PDB entry 8FED | electron microscopy, 2.76 A resolution | chains I and J of the 11 polymer chains in the assembly

Chain I:
Molecule: Conserved hypothetical integral membrane protein Yrbe1a
Source organism: Mycolicibacterium smegmatis MC2 155
UniProtKB: I7F4Q4 (I7F4Q4_MYCS2); residues 1-266 here = UniProt positions 1-266
Amino-acid sequence (266 residues; each row starts with the number of its first residue):
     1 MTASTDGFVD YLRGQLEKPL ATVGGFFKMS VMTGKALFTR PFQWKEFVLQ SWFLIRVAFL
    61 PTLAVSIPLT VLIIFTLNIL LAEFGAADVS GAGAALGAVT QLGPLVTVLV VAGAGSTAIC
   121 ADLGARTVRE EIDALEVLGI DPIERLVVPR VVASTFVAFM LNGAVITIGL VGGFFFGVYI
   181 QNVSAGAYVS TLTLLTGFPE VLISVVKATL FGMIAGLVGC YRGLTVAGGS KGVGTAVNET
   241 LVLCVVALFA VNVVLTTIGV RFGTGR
Unresolved in the structure: 1-15

Chain J:
Molecule: ABC-transporter integral membrane protein
Source organism: Mycolicibacterium smegmatis MC2 155
UniProtKB: A0QNR1 (A0QNR1_MYCS2); residues 1-289 here = UniProt positions 1-289
Amino-acid sequence (289 residues; numbered 1 to 289; the number before each row is that of its first residue):
     1 MSTVQVLRSR FPRAFSRSSE IAATPARFLD SMGHVAWFVV QAIVHVPHAF RHYRRESLRL
    61 VAEIGMGTGA MAVIGGTVAI IGFVTLSAGS LIAIQGFASL GNIGVEAFTG FFAALANIRV
   121 VAPVVTGQAL AATVGAGATA ELGAMRISEE VDALEVMGIK SISYLVSTRI MAGAIVIIPL
   181 YAMAILLSFM SAQLVTTIFY SQSVGTYEHY FHTFLRVDDV MWSFLEVIIM SVIVMLNHCY
   241 FGYFASGGAV GVGEAVGRSM RTSLIAIVLV VLLASLALYG TDPNFNLTV
Unresolved in the structure: 1-26

Interface between chain I and chain J:
Pairs across the interface - 67 pairs, chain I then chain J:
  Val57(I) with Arg261(J)
  Pro61(I) with Arg261(J)
  Val65(I) with Ile265(J), hydrophobic; Val268(J)
  Pro68(I) with Val268(J), hydrophobic; Leu272(J), hydrophobic
  Leu69(I) with Val268(J)
  Val71(I) with Leu272(J), hydrophobic
  Leu72(I) with Val120(J), hydrophobic; Val271(J), hydrophobic; Leu272(J); Ser275(J)
  Phe75(I) with Ser275(J); Leu276(J), hydrophobic; Tyr279(J)
  Thr76(I) with Arg119(J); Val120(J)
  Leu80(I) with Leu115(J), hydrophobic; Phe285(J)
  Glu83(I) with Pro283(J); Phe285(J); Thr288(J)
  Phe84(I) with Phe108(J), hydrophobic; Leu287(J), hydrophobic
  Leu96(I) with Gln95(J); Ser99(J)
  Thr100(I) with Gln95(J)
  Gln101(I) with Leu91(J)
  Leu109(I) with Gln128(J); Leu264(J)
  Gly113(I) with Gly257(J)
  Ala114(I) with Arg261(J)
  Thr117(I) with Gly257(J)
  Ala125(I) with Val250(J), hydrophobic
  Arg129(I) with Val250(J)
  Ser230(I) with Ile147(J); Ser148(J), hydrogen bond
  Lys231(I) with Ala140(J); Glu141(J), salt bridge; Ala144(J)
  Val233(I) with Ala249(J)
  Gly234(I) with Val252(J)
  Val237(I) with Gly253(J); Val256(J), hydrophobic
  Asn238(I) with Met71(J); Ala132(J); Ala136(J); Gly137(J)
  Glu239(I) with Ala70(J)
  Leu241(I) with Ala132(J), hydrophobic; Met260(J), hydrophobic
  Val242(I) with Met71(J), hydrophobic; Ile80(J), hydrophobic
  Val245(I) with Val84(J), hydrophobic
  Val246(I) with Phe83(J), hydrophobic
  Phe249(I) with Val84(J), hydrophobic; Ser87(J)
  Asn252(I) with Leu91(J)
  Val253(I) with Ser87(J); Leu91(J), hydrophobic
  Thr256(I) with Leu91(J)
  Thr257(I) with Ile94(J)
  Val260(I) with Ile94(J), hydrophobic; Gln95(J); Ala98(J), hydrophobic
  Arg266(I) with Ala98(J); Asn102(J), hydrogen bond
Interface residues without a listed pair, chain I (48 interface residues in all): Ala64, Ile73, Ile79, Val110, Ala121, Val128, Gly229, Ala250, Gly265
Interface residues without a listed pair, chain J (51 interface residues in all): Phe111, Val124, Val125, Thr133, Glu254, Gly280

Summary:
The interface between chain I and chain J involves 48 residues on one side and 51 on the other, with 2
hydrogen bonds and 1 salt bridge. Polar contacts include Lys231(I)-Glu141(J), Ser230(I)-Ser148(J) and
Arg266(I)-Asn102(J).
Chain I is Conserved hypothetical integral membrane protein Yrbe1a and chain J is ABC-transporter integral
membrane protein, both from Mycolicibacterium smegmatis MC2 155; the structure, Structure of Mce1-LucB complex
from Mycobacterium smegmatis (Map1), was determined by electron microscopy, deposited together with 8FEE and
8FEF.
